7ARK - chains C and D of the 4 polymer chains in the assembly; structure by electron microscopy, 4.10 A resolution (low resolution: residue-level contacts below are approximate; hydrogen-bond / salt-bridge calls are withheld).

# Chain C
Protein: Lipoprotein-releasing ABC transporter permease subunit LolC
From: Escherichia coli (strain K12)
UniProtKB: A0A4S5ATA9 (A0A4S5ATA9_ECOLI); residues 1-399 here = UniProt positions 1-399
Sequence (399 residues; numbered 1 to 399; the number before each row is that of its first residue):
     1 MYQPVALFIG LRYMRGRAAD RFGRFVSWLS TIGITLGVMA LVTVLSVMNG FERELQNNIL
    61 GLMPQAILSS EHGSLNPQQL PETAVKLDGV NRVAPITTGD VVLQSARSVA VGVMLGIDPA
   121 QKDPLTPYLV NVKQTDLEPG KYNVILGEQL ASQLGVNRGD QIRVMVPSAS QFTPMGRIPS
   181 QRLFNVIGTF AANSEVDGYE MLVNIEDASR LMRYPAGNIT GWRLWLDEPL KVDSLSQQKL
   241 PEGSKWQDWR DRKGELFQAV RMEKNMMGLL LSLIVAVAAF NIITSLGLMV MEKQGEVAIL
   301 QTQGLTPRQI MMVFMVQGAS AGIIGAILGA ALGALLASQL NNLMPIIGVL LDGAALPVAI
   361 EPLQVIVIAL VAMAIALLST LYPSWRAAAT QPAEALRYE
Unresolved in the structure: 1, 213-216, 301-306, 398-399

# Chain D
Protein: Lipoprotein-releasing system ATP-binding protein LolD
From: Escherichia coli (strain K12)
Notes: EC 7.6.2.-
UniProtKB: P75957 (LOLD_ECOLI); residue numbers follow UniProt; this construct covers 1-233
Sequence (241 residues; row label = number of the first residue in the row):
     1 MNKILLQCDN LCKRYQEGSV QTDVLHNVSF SVGEGEMMAI VGSSGSGKST LLHLLGGLDT
    61 PTSGDVIFNG QPMSKLSSAA KAELRNQKLG FIYQFHHLLP DFTALENVAM PLLIGKKKPA
   121 EINSRALEML KAVGLDHRAN HRPSELSGGE RQRVAIARAL VNNPRLVLAD EPTGNLDARN
   181 ADSIFQLLGE LNRLQGTAFL VVTHDLQLAK RMSRQLEMRD GRLTAELSLM GAEHHHHHHH
   241 H
Unresolved in the structure: 1-2, 229-241
Differences from the reference sequence: expression tag (234-241)
Residues lining bound ligands:
  - AMP-PNP (ANP; phosphoaminophosphonic acid-adenylate ester), molecule 1: Tyr15, Glu17, Thr22, Val24, Ser43, Ser44, Gly45, Ser46, Gly47, Lys48, Ser49, Thr50, Gln94
  - AMP-PNP (ANP), molecule 2: Arg138, Glu145, Leu146, Ser147, Gly148
Curated features (UniProtKB/Swiss-Prot):
  - binding site (ATP): Gly42 to Ser49
  - mutagenesis: Gly42 (G42D: Loss of lipoprotein release when overexpressed)

# Interface between chain C and chain D
Contacting residue pairs (32; chain C residue first):
  Tyr2(C) - Leu105(D)
  Tyr2(C) - Glu106(D)
  Ala6(C) - Leu113(D)
  Tyr13(C) - Asp101(D)
  Tyr13(C) - Phe102(D)
  Tyr13(C) - Glu106(D)
  Met14(C) - Phe102(D)
  Arg17(C) - Asp101(D)
  Arg17(C) - Arg142(D)
  Glu292(C) - Leu99(D)
  Gly295(C) - Arg158(D)
  Glu296(C) - Leu98(D)
  Glu296(C) - Leu99(D)
  Glu296(C) - Asn107(D)
  Glu296(C) - Met110(D)
  Glu296(C) - Arg158(D)
  Ala298(C) - Arg85(D)
  Ile299(C) - Leu58(D)
  Ile299(C) - Arg85(D)
  Ile299(C) - Phe91(D)
  Ile299(C) - Tyr93(D)
  Leu300(C) - Pro111(D)
  Leu300(C) - Arg158(D)
  Pro307(C) - Ala79(D)
  Pro307(C) - Glu83(D)
  Arg308(C) - Ala79(D)
  Ala388(C) - Ser78(D)
  Gln391(C) - Leu58(D)
  Pro392(C) - Leu58(D)
  Ala393(C) - His53(D)
  Ala393(C) - Leu58(D)
  Arg397(C) - His53(D)
Other interface residues (no listed pair), chain C (24 interface residues in all): Ile9, Gln294, Val297, Ile310, Ala389, Leu396
Other interface residues (no listed pair), chain D (29 interface residues in all): Tyr15, Ser49, Asp59, Ala82, Phe95, His97, Thr103, Ile114, Ile122

# In short
24 residues of chain C and 29 residues of chain D are in contact. Chain D binds AMP-PNP. From UniProt: 8
ATP-binding residues and one mutagenesis site on chain D.
Here chain C is Lipoprotein-releasing ABC transporter permease subunit LolC and chain D is
Lipoprotein-releasing system ATP-binding protein LolD, both from Escherichia coli (strain K12). Entry 7ARK
(LolCDE in complex with AMP-PNP in the closed NBD state) was determined by electron microscopy (same
publication as 7ARH, 7ARI, 7ARJ, 7ARL and 7ARM).
